PDB entry 7YTC | electron microscopy, 3.39 A resolution | chains J and L of the 12 polymer chains in the assembly

Chain J:
Name: Immunoglobulin J chain
Organism: Homo sapiens
Reference sequence: P01591 (IGJ_HUMAN); residues 1-136 here correspond to UniProt positions 24-159 (UniProt number = residue number + 23)
Amino-acid sequence (136 residues; numbered 1 to 136; the number before each row is that of its first residue):
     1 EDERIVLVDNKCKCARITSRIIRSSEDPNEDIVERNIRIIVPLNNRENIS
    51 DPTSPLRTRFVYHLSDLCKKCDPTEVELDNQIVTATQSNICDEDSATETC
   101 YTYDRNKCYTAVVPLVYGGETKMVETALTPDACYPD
Unresolved in the structure: 1-2, 69-98, 136
Disulfides: C12-C100, C108-C133
Covalently attached groups: N-acetylglucosamine (NAG) linked to N48
Small-molecule neighbours: N-acetylglucosamine (NAG; 2-acetamido-2-deoxy-beta-D-glucopyranose): R20, I22, E34, N36
UniProt features mapped onto this chain:
  - glycosylation: N48 (N-linked (GlcNAc...) (complex) asparagine)

Chain L:
Name: Immunoglobulin heavy constant mu
Organism: Homo sapiens
Reference sequence: P01871 (IGHM_HUMAN); residues 345-576 here correspond to UniProt positions 222-453 (UniProt number = residue number - 123)
Amino-acid sequence (232 residues; numbered 345 to 576; the number before each row is that of its first residue):
   345 IRVFAIPPSFASIFLTKSTKLTCLVTDLTTYDSVTISWTRQNGEAVKTHT
   395 NISESHPNATFSAVGEASICEDDWNSGERFTCTVTHTDLPSPLKQTISRP
   445 KGVALHRPDVYLLPPAREQLNLRESATITCLVTGFSPADVFVQWMQRGQP
   495 LSPEKYVTSAPMPEPQAPGRYFAHSILTVSEEEWNTGETYTCVVAHEALP
   545 NRVTERTVDKSTGKPTLYNVSLVMSDTAGTCY
Unresolved in the structure: 445-448
Disulfides: C367-C426, C474-C536
Covalently attached groups: N-acetylglucosamine (NAG) linked to N563
UniProt features mapped onto this chain:
  - glycosylation (N-linked (GlcNAc...) asparagine): N395, N402

How chain J and chain L interact:
Residue-residue contacts (45; chain J residue first):
  K11(J) - C575(L)
  K11(J) - Y576(L)
  C14(J) - C575(L)  disulfide
  I21(J) - K554(L)
  I21(J) - S555(L)
  R23(J) - N529(L)  hydrogen bond (side chain-backbone)
  P28(J) - R467(L)
  N29(J) - R461(L)  hydrogen bond (backbone-side chain)
  N29(J) - L464(L)
  N29(J) - E525(L)
  I32(J) - T560(L)
  I32(J) - L561(L)  hydrophobic
  V33(J) - K554(L)
  V33(J) - S555(L)
  V33(J) - P559(L)
  V33(J) - T560(L)
  V33(J) - L561(L)
  E34(J) - L561(L)
  E34(J) - N563(L)  hydrogen bond
  R35(J) - P559(L)
  R35(J) - L561(L)
  R35(J) - Y562(L)
  R35(J) - N563(L)
  N36(J) - N563(L)
  I37(J) - N563(L)
  I37(J) - V564(L)
  I37(J) - S565(L)  hydrogen bond (backbone-backbone)
  R38(J) - S565(L)
  I39(J) - L566(L)
  I39(J) - V567(L)  hydrogen bond (backbone-backbone)
  I40(J) - V567(L)  hydrophobic
  I40(J) - A572(L)  hydrophobic
  V41(J) - V567(L)  hydrogen bond (backbone-backbone)
  V41(J) - M568(L)  hydrophobic
  V41(J) - S569(L)  hydrogen bond (backbone-backbone)
  P42(J) - S569(L)
  L43(J) - M568(L)  hydrophobic
  L43(J) - S569(L)
  N44(J) - D570(L)
  N45(J) - G573(L)  hydrogen bond (side chain-backbone)
  T102(J) - C575(L)  hydrogen bond (side chain-backbone)
  Y103(J) - G573(L)
  Y103(J) - T574(L)
  Y103(J) - C575(L)
  R105(J) - Y576(L)
Other interface residues (no listed pair), chain J (26 interface residues in all): I5, E30, D31
Other interface residues (no listed pair), chain L (27 interface residues in all): N465, K558, T571
Cross-chain cystine bridges: C14(J)-C575(L)

Overview:
26 residues of chain J and 27 residues of chain L are in contact; the contacts include 1 disulfide bond and 9
hydrogen bonds. Polar contacts include R23(J)-N529(L), N29(J)-R461(L) and E34(J)-N563(L). Bound to chain J:
N-acetylglucosamine. Covalently linked N-acetylglucosamine: at N48(J).
Chain J is Immunoglobulin J chain and chain L is Immunoglobulin heavy constant mu, both from Homo sapiens; the
structure, Cryo-EM structure of human FcmR bound to IgM-Fc/J, was determined by electron microscopy, deposited
together with 7YSG, 7YTD and 7YTE.
